PDB entry 4GWK | X-ray diffraction, 1.53 A resolution | chain A

[Chain A]
Protein: 6-phosphogluconate dehydrogenase, decarboxylating
From: Homo sapiens
Notes: EC 1.1.1.44
UniProt: P52209 (6PGD_HUMAN); residues 2-483 here = UniProt positions 2-483
Chain sequence (484 residues; each row starts with the number of its first residue; numbering starts at 0):
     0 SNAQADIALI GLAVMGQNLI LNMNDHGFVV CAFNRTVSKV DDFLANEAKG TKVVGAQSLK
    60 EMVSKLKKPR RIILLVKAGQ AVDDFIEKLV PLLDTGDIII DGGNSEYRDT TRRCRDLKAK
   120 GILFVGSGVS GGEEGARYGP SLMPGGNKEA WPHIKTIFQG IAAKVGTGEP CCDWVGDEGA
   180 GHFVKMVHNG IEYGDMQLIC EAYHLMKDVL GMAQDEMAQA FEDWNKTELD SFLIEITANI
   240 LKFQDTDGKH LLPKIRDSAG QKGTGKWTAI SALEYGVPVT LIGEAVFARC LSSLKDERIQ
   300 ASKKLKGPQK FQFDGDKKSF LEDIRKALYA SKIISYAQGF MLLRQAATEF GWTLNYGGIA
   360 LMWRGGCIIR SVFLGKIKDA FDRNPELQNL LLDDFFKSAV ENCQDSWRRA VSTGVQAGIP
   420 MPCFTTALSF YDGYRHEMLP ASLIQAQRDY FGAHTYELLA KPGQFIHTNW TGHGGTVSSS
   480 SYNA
Disordered / not traced: 0-1, 308-309, 471-483
Construct notes: expression tag (0-1)
Small-molecule neighbours:
  - 3-phosphoglyceric acid (3PG), molecule 1: E191, Y192, K261, G262, T263, R288
  - 3-phosphoglyceric acid (3PG), molecule 2: A212, Q213, G247, K248, H249, P252
Curated features (UniProtKB/Swiss-Prot):
  - active site: K184 (Proton acceptor), E191 (Proton donor)
  - binding site (NADP(+)): G10 to G15, N33 to T35, V75 to A77, N103, S478 to Y481
  - binding site (substrate): N103, S129 to G131, H187, N188, Y192, K261, R288, R447, H453
  - modified residue: K38 (N6-acetyllysine), S57 (Phosphoserine), K59 (N6-acetyllysine), S129 (Phosphoserine), K309 (N6-acetyllysine)

[Overview]
Ligands of chain A: 3-phosphoglyceric acid. Curated annotation (UniProt) lists active-site residues K184 and
E191, 17 NADP+-binding residues and 11 substrate-binding residues.
Chain A is 6-phosphogluconate dehydrogenase, decarboxylating (Homo sapiens); the structure, Crystal structure
of 6-phosphogluconate dehydrogenase complexed with 3-phosphoglyceric acid, was determined by X-ray
diffraction, deposited together with 4GWG.
